Entry 6SGW (electron microscopy, 3.80 A resolution); this record covers chains E and I of the 10 polymer chains in the assembly.

Chain E:
Name: ESX-3 secretion system protein EccD3
From: Mycobacterium smegmatis (strain ATCC 700084 / mc(2)155)
Reference sequence: A0QQ46 (ECCD3_MYCS2); numbering as in UniProt (aligned over 8-472)
Amino-acid sequence (465 residues; numbered 8 to 472; the number before each row is that of its first residue):
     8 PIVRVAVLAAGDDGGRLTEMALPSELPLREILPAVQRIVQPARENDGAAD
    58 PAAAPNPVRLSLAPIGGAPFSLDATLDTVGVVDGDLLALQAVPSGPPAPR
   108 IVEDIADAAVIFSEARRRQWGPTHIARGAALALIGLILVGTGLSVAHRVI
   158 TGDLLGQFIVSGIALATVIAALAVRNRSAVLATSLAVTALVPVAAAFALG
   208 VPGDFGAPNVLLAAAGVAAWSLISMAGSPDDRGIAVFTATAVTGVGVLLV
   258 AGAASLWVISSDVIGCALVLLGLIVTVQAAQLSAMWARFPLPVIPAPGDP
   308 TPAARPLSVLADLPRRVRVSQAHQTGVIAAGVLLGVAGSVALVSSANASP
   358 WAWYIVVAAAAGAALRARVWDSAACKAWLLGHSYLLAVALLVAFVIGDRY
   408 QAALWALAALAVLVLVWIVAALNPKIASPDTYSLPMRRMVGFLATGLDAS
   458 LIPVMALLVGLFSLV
Disordered / not traced: 48-63, 295-315, 472

Chain I:
Name: ESX-3 secretion system ATPase EccB3
From: Mycobacterium smegmatis (strain ATCC 700084 / mc(2)155)
Notes: EC 3.6.-.-
Reference sequence: A0QQ39 (ECCB3_MYCS2); residue numbers follow UniProt; this construct covers 9-91
Amino-acid sequence (83 residues; each row starts with the number of its first residue):
     9 DRRSFSSRTPVNENPDGVQYRRGFVTRHQVSGWRFVMRRIASGVALHDTR
    59 MLVDPLRTQSRAVLTGALILVTGLVGCFIFSLF
Disordered / not traced: 9-32

Interface between chain E and chain I:
Residue-residue contacts - 12 pairs, chain E then chain I:
  Asp111(E) with Arg47(I), salt bridge
  Ile112(E) with Ile48(I), hydrophobic
  Ala113(E) with Arg47(I); Ile48(I)
  Asp114(E) with Arg47(I), salt bridge; Thr57(I)
  Ala116(E) with Gly51(I); Val52(I), hydrophobic
  Val117(E) with His55(I); Asp56(I)
  Ser120(E) with His55(I), hydrogen bond
  Arg125(E) with His55(I), hydrogen bond

Summary:
8 residues of chain E and 7 residues of chain I are in contact, with 2 hydrogen bonds and 2 salt bridges.
Among the polar pairs are Asp111(E)-Arg47(I), Asp114(E)-Arg47(I) and Ser120(E)-His55(I).
Chain E is ESX-3 secretion system protein EccD3 and chain I is ESX-3 secretion system ATPase EccB3, both from
Mycobacterium smegmatis (strain ATCC 700084 / mc(2)155); the structure, Structure of the ESX-3 core complex,
was determined by electron microscopy (same publication as 6SGX, 6SGY and 6SGZ).
